5XG9 - chain B; structure by X-ray diffraction, 1.78 A resolution.

# Chain B
Molecule: Unconventional myosin IB
Organism: Entamoeba histolytica
Notes: fragment: SH3 domain
Reference sequence: C4LUC7 (C4LUC7_ENTHI); residues 2-56 here correspond to UniProt positions 995-1049 (UniProt number = residue number + 993)
Amino-acid sequence (66 residues; each row starts with the number of its first residue; numbers below 1 keep their minus sign (Ala-1 is residue -1)):
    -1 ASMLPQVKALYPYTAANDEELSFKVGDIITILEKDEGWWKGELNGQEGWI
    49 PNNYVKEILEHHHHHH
Disordered / not traced: 58-64
Differences from the reference sequence: expression tag (-1 to 1, 57-64)
Ligand contacts: peg 8000 (PEU; 2,5,8,11,14,17,20,23,26,29,32,35,38,41,44,47,50,53,56,59,62,65,68,71,74,77,80-heptacosaoxadooctacontan-82-ol): Asn15, Glu17, Glu18, Asp33, Glu34, Trp36, Trp47

# Summary
Chain B binds peg 8000.
Chain B is Unconventional myosin IB (Entamoeba histolytica); the structure, Crystal Structure of PEG-bound SH3
domain of Myosin IB from Entamoeba histolytica, was determined by X-ray diffraction together with 5XGG from
the same study.
